Entry 3AZK (X-ray diffraction, 3.20 A resolution); this record covers chains F and J of the 10 polymer chains in the assembly.

Chain F:
Protein: Histone H4
Source organism: Homo sapiens
Reference sequence: P62805 (H4_HUMAN); residues 0-102 here correspond to UniProt positions 1-103 (UniProt number = residue number + 1)
Sequence (106 residues; numbered -3 to 102; the number before each row is that of its first residue; numbers below 1 keep their minus sign (Gly-3 is residue -3)):
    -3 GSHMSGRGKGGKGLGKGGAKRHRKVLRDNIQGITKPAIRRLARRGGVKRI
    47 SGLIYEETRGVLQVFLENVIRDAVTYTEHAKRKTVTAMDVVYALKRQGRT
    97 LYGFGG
Disordered / not traced: -3 to 18
Differences from the reference sequence: expression tag (-3 to -1); engineered mutation Gln59 (Lys60 in P62805)
Curated features (UniProtKB/Swiss-Prot):
  - DNA-binding region: Lys16 to Lys20
  - modified residue: Ser1 (N-acetylserine), Arg3 (Asymmetric dimethylarginine), Lys5 (N6-(2-hydroxyisobutyryl)lysine), Lys8 (N6-(2-hydroxyisobutyryl)lysine), Lys12 (N6-(2-hydroxyisobutyryl)lysine), Lys16 (N6-(2-hydroxyisobutyryl)lysine), Lys20 (N6,N6,N6-trimethyllysine), Lys31 (N6-(2-hydroxyisobutyryl)lysine), Lys44 (N6-(2-hydroxyisobutyryl)lysine), Ser47 (Phosphoserine), Tyr51 (Phosphotyrosine), Lys77 (N6-(2-hydroxyisobutyryl)lysine), Lys79 (N6-(2-hydroxyisobutyryl)lysine), Thr80 (Phosphothreonine), Tyr88 (Phosphotyrosine), Lys91 (N6-(2-hydroxyisobutyryl)lysine)
  - cross-link (Glycyl lysine isopeptide (Lys-Gly)): Lys12 (interchain with G-Cter in SUMO2), Lys20 (interchain with G-Cter in SUMO2), Lys31 (interchain with G-Cter in SUMO2), Lys79 (interchain with G-Cter in SUMO2), Lys91 (interchain with G-Cter in SUMO2)

Chain J:
Molecule: 146-nt DNA strand
Sequence (146 nucleotides; each row starts with the number of its first residue):
   147 ATCAATATCCACCTGCAGATTCTACCAAAAGTGTATTTGGAAACTGCTCC
   197 ATCAAAAGGCATGTTCAGCTGAATTCAGCTGAACATGCCTTTTGATGGAG
   247 CAGTTTCCAAATACACTTTTGGTAGAATCTGCAGGTGGATATTGAT
Disordered / not traced: 147
Ion coordination: Mn2+ site 1 near DG217 (its only coordinating residue here); Mn2+ site 2 near DG267 (its only coordinating residue here); Mn2+ site 3 near DG280 (its only coordinating residue here)

Interface between chain F and chain J:
Pairs across the interface (8):
  Arg19(F) - DT198(J)  salt bridge to the phosphate
  Thr30(F) - DA207(J)  sugar contact
  Thr30(F) - DT208(J)  phosphate contact
  Pro32(F) - DA207(J)  phosphate contact
  Pro32(F) - DT208(J)  phosphate contact
  Arg36(F) - DA207(J)  salt bridge to the phosphate
  Arg45(F) - DG214(J)  base contact
  Arg45(F) - DT216(J)  phosphate contact
Other interface residues (no listed pair), chain F (6 interface residues in all): Lys31
Other interface residues (no listed pair), chain J (6 interface residues in all): DG217

In short:
The chain F/chain J interface involves 6 residues from each chain; the contacts include 2 salt bridges. Polar
pairs include Arg19(F)-DT198(J) and Arg36(F)-DA207(J). From UniProt: a DNA-binding region on chain F.
Chain F is Histone H4 (Homo sapiens) and chain J is a 146-nt DNA strand; the structure, Crystal Structure of
Human Nucleosome Core Particle Containing H4K59Q mutation, was determined by X-ray diffraction together with
3AYW, 3AZE, 3AZF, 3AZG, 3AZH, 3AZJ and 3 further entries from the same study.
